Entry 5S4Z (X-ray diffraction, 2.10 A resolution); this record covers chains C and E of the 6 polymer chains in the assembly.

== Chain C ==
Protein: Tubulin alpha-1B chain
From: Bos taurus
Reference sequence: P81947 (TBA1B_BOVIN); residue numbers follow UniProt; this construct covers 1-451
Amino-acid sequence (451 residues; each row starts with the number of its first residue):
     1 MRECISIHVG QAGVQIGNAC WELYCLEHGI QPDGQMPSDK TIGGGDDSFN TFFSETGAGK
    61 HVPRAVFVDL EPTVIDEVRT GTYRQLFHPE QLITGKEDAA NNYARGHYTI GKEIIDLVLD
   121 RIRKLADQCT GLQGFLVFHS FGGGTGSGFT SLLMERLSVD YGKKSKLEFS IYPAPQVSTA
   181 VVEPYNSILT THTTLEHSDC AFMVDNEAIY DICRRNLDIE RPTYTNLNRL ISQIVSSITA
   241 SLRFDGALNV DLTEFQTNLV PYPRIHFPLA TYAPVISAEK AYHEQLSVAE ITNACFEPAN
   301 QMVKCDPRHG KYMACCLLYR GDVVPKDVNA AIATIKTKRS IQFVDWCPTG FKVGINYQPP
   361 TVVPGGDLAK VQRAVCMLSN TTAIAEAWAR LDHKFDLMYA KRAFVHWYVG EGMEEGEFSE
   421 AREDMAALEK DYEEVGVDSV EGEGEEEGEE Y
Disordered / not traced: 441-451
Ion coordination: Ca2+: D39, T41, G44, E55
Small-molecule neighbours:
  - GTP (guanosine-5'-triphosphate): G10, Q11, A12, Q15, I16, D69, D98, A99, A100, N101, S140, G142, G143, G144, T145, G146, I171, P173, V177, S178, T179, E183, N206, Y224, L227, N228, I231
  - N-(2-fluorophenyl)-3-methoxybenzamide (WN1): D345, W346, C347, P348

== Chain E ==
Protein: Stathmin-4
From: Rattus norvegicus
Reference sequence: P63043 (STMN4_RAT); residues 5-145 here correspond to UniProt positions 49-189 (UniProt number = residue number + 44)
Amino-acid sequence (143 residues; numbered 3 to 145; the number before each row is that of its first residue):
     3 MADMEVIELN KCTSGQSFEV ILKPPSFDGV PEFNASLPRR RDPSLEEIQK KLEAAEERRK
    63 YQEAELLKHL AEKREHEREV IQKAIEENNN FIKMAKEKLA QKMESNKENR EAHLAAMLER
   123 LQEKDKHAEE VRKNKELKEE ASR
Disordered / not traced: 3-5, 29-43, 144-145
Differences from the reference sequence: initiating methionine (3); expression tag (4)
Curated features (UniProtKB/Swiss-Prot):
  - modified residue: S46 (Phosphoserine)

== How chain C and chain E interact ==
Contacting residue pairs (29; chain C residue first):
  H107(C) with K104(E); M105(E)
  Y108(C) with K104(E); M105(E), hydrophobic; N108(E)
  T109(C) with R112(E)
  E155(C) with L101(E); K104(E), salt bridge
  R156(C) with L101(E)
  S158(C) with F93(E); I94(E)
  V159(C) with I94(E); A97(E), hydrophobic; K98(E)
  G162(C) with I94(E)
  K163(C) with N90(E); F93(E)
  T193(C) with K104(E)
  H197(C) with F93(E)
  V409(C) with H115(E), hydrogen bond (backbone-side chain)
  G410(C) with R112(E)
  E411(C) with N108(E), hydrogen bond (backbone-side chain); R112(E), salt bridge
  G412(C) with N108(E); N111(E), hydrogen bond (backbone-side chain); R112(E)
  M413(C) with N108(E)
  E414(C) with S107(E); N111(E), hydrogen bond
Also at the interface, not in a pair above, chain C (21 interface residues in all): K112, L152, E196, E417
Also at the interface, not in a pair above, chain E (14 interface residues in all): K100

== In short ==
21 residues of chain C face 14 of chain E across their interface; the contacts include 4 hydrogen bonds and 2
salt bridges. Polar contacts include E155(C)-K104(E), E411(C)-R112(E) and V409(C)-H115(E). Chain C binds
N-(2-fluorophenyl)-3-methoxybenzamide and GTP. D39(C), T41(C), G44(C) and E55(C) coordinate Ca2+.
Here chain C is Tubulin alpha-1B chain (Bos taurus) and chain E is Stathmin-4 (Rattus norvegicus). Entry 5S4Z
(Tubulin-Z28290384-complex) was determined by X-ray diffraction, deposited together with 5S4L, 5S4M, 5S4N,
5S4O, 5S4P, 5S4Q and 52 further entries.
